PDB entry 7B8T | X-ray diffraction, 2.70 A resolution | chains A and D of the 6 polymer chains in the assembly

== Chain A ==
Protein: Multidrug efflux pump subunit AcrB
From: Escherichia coli (strain K12)
UniProt: P31224 (ACRB_ECOLI); numbering as in UniProt; present here: 39-329, 561-869
Sequence (613 residues; each row starts with the number of its first residue; note: 222 numbers in that range are skipped by the numbering (no residue carries them; nothing is unmodelled there)):
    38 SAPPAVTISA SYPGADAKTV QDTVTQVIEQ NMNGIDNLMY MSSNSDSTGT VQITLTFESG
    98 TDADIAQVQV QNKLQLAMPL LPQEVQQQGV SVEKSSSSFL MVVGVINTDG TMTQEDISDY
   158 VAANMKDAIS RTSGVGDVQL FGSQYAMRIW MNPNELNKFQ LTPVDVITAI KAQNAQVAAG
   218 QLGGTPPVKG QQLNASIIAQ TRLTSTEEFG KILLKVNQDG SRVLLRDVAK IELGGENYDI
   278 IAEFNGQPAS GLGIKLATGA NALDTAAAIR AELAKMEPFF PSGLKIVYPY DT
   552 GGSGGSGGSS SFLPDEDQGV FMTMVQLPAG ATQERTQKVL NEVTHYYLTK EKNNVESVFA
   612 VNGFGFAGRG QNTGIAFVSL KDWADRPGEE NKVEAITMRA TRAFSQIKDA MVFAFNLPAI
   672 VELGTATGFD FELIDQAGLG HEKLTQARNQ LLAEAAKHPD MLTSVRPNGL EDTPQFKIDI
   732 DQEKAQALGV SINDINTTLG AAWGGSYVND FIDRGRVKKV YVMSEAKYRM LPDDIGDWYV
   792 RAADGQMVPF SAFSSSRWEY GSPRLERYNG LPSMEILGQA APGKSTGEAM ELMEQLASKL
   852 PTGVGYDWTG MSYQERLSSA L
Unresolved in the structure: 38, 552-568, 669-677, 865-872
Differences from the reference sequence: expression tag (38, 870-872); linker (552-560)
From the paper describing this entry:
  - binding site for Levofloxacin: F178, F610, F615, F628
  - mutagenesis - F136A: unchanged growth in response to chloramphenicol
  - mutagenesis - F136A, F178A: unchanged growth in response to tetraphenylphosphonium

== Chain D ==
Protein: DARPin
From: synthetic construct
Notes: antibody fragment or engineered binder
Sequence (169 residues; each row starts with the number of its first residue):
     1 MRGSHHHHHH GSDLGKKLLE AARAGRDDEV RILMANGADV NAADVVGWTP LHLAAYWGHL
    61 EIVEVLLKNG ADVNAYDTLG STPLHLAAHF GHLEIVEVLL KNGADVNAKD DNGITPLHLA
   121 ANRGHLEIVE VLLKYGADVN AQDKFGKTAF DISINNGNED LAEILQKLN
Unresolved in the structure: 1-5, 166-169

== How chain A and chain D interact ==
Residue-residue contacts (7):
  L230(A) - V45(D)  hydrophobic
  K248(A) - N155(D)
  K248(A) - N156(D)  hydrogen bond
  R259(A) - K147(D)
  R263(A) - I154(D)  hydrogen bond (side chain-backbone)
  R263(A) - N155(D)  hydrogen bond (side chain-backbone)
  R263(A) - N156(D)
Also at the interface, not in a pair above, chain A (6 interface residues in all): Q229, L261
Also at the interface, not in a pair above, chain D (9 interface residues in all): V46, N122, D151, G157

== Summary ==
Chain A and chain D form an interface of 6 and 9 residues respectively; the contacts include 3 hydrogen bonds.
Polar pairs include K248(A)-N156(D), R263(A)-I154(D) and R263(A)-N155(D). The paper reports a binding site for
Levofloxacin at F178(A), F610(A) and F615(A) among others; F136A and F178A of chain A leave growth in response
to tetraphenylphosphonium unchanged.
Here chain A is Multidrug efflux pump subunit AcrB (Escherichia coli (strain K12)) and chain D is DARPin
(synthetic construct). Entry 7B8T (Levofloxacin bound structure of bacterial efflux pump) was determined by
X-ray diffraction (same publication as 7B8P, 7B8Q, 7B8R and 7B8S).
